Entry 6VIZ (X-ray diffraction, 2.39 A resolution); this record covers chain A.

# Chain A
Protein: Bromodomain-containing protein 4
Source organism: Homo sapiens
Notes: fragment: Bromodomain 1
UniProtKB: O60885 (BRD4_HUMAN); residue numbers follow UniProt; this construct covers 57-168
Sequence (116 residues; row label = number of the first residue in the row):
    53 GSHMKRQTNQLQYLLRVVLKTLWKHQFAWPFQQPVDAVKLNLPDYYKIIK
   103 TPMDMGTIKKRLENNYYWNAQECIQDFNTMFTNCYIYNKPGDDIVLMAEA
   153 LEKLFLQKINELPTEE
Unresolved in the structure: 53-59, 166-168
Differences from the reference sequence: expression tag (53-56)
Residues lining bound ligands: QYY (4-[2-(2,6-dimethylphenoxy)-5-(ethylsulfonyl)phenyl]-N-ethyl-6-methyl-7-oxo-6,7-dihydro-1H-pyrrolo[2,3-c]pyridine-2-carboxamide): W81, P82, F83, Q85, P86, V87, D88, K91, L92, L94, C136, Y139, N140, K141, D144, I146, M149
Swiss-Prot annotation at these positions:
  - site: N140 (Acetylated histone binding)
  - cross-link: K99 (Glycyl lysine isopeptide (Lys-Gly) (interchain with G-Cter in SUMO2))

# Overview
Ligands of chain A: compound QYY.
Chain A is Bromodomain-containing protein 4 (Homo sapiens); the structure, BRD4_Bromodomain1 complex with
pyrrolopyridone compound 27, was determined by X-ray diffraction together with 6VIW, 6VIX and 6VIY from the
same study.
